2WJ0 - chains B and C of the 4 polymer chains in the assembly; structure by X-ray diffraction, 3.10 A resolution.

== Chain B ==
Molecule: Archaeal hjc
From: Archaeoglobus fulgidus
UniProt: O28314 (O28314_ARCFU); numbering as in UniProt (aligned over 2-136)
Sequence (139 residues; each row starts with the number of its first residue; numbers below 1 keep their minus sign (Gly-2 is residue -2)):
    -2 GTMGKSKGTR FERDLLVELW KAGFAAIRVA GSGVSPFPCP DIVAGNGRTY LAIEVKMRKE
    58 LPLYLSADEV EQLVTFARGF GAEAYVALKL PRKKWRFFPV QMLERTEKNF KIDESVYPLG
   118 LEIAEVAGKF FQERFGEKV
Unresolved in the structure: -2 to 3, 129-136
Residues lining bound ligands: cobalt hexammine(III) (NCO): Ser29, Val31, Ser32, Pro33, Phe34, Cys36, Asp38, Glu51, Glu66, Gln69
Swiss-Prot annotation at these positions:
  - active site: Ser29
  - binding site (Mg(2+)): Glu9, Asp38, Glu51
  - site: Lys53 (Transition state stabilizer)

== Chain C ==
Molecule: Half-junction
Sequence (24 nucleotides; each row starts with the number of its first residue):
     1 GGGGATCCCT AAGCTCCATC GATG

== Chain B / chain C interface ==
Residue-residue contacts (13):
  Gly30(B) - DG13(C)  sugar contact
  Val31(B) - DG13(C)  sugar contact
  Ser32(B) - DA12(C)  sugar contact
  Ser32(B) - DG13(C)  sugar contact
  Pro33(B) - DA12(C)  phosphate contact
  Pro33(B) - DG13(C)  phosphate contact
  Lys53(B) - DT15(C)  salt bridge to the phosphate
  Met54(B) - DT15(C)  hydrogen bond to the phosphate
  Met54(B) - DC16(C)  phosphate contact
  Arg55(B) - DT15(C)  salt bridge to the phosphate
  Arg55(B) - DC16(C)  salt bridge to the phosphate
  Lys56(B) - DC16(C)  hydrogen bond to the phosphate
  Lys56(B) - DC17(C)  salt bridge to the phosphate
Interface residues without a listed pair, chain B (11 interface residues in all): Glu51, Val52, Glu66
Interface residues without a listed pair, chain C (6 interface residues in all): DC14

== Overview ==
11 residues of chain B and 6 residues of chain C are in contact; the contacts include 2 hydrogen bonds and 4
salt bridges. Among the polar pairs are Met54(B)-DT15(C), Lys56(B)-DC16(C) and Lys53(B)-DT15(C). Cobalt
hexammine(III) is bound between chain B and chain C.
Here chain B is Archaeal hjc (Archaeoglobus fulgidus) and chain C is Half-junction. Entry 2WJ0 (Crystal
structures of Holliday junction resolvases from Archaeoglobus fulgidus bound to DNA substrate) was determined
by X-ray diffraction.
